PDB entry 7UT8 | electron microscopy, 2.43 A resolution | chains A and B of the 6 polymer chains in the assembly

== Chain A ==
Protein: Nitrogenase molybdenum-iron protein alpha chain
Source organism: Azotobacter vinelandii DJ
Notes: EC 1.18.6.1
UniProtKB: P07328 (NIFD_AZOVI); numbering as in UniProt (aligned over 1-492)
Amino-acid sequence (492 residues; each row starts with the number of its first residue):
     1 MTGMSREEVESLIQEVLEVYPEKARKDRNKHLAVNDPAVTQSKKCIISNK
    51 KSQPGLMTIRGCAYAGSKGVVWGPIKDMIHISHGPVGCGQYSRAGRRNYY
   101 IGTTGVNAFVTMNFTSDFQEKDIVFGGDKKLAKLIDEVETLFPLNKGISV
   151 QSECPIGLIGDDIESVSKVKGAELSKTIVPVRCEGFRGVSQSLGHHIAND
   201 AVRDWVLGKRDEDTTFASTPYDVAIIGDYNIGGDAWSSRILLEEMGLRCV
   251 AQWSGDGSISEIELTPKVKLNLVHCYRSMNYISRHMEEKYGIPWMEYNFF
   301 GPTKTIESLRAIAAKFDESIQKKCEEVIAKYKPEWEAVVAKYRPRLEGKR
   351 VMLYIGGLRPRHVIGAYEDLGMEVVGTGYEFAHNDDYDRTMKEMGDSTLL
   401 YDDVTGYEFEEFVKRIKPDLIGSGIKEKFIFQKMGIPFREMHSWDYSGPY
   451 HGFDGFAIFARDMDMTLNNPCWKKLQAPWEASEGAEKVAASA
Unresolved in the structure: 1-4, 481-492
UniProt features mapped onto this chain:
  - binding site ([8Fe-7S] cluster): Cys62, Cys88, Cys154
  - binding site ([7Fe-Mo-9S-C-homocitryl] cluster): Cys275, His442
  - mutagenesis: His195 (H195Q: No nitrogenase activity)
Metal / ion sites: fe(8)-S(7) cluster Fe: Cys62, Cys88, Cys154 (shared with Cys70(B), Cys95(B), Cys153(B) of chain B); Fe ion near Cys275 (its only coordinating residue here)
Small-molecule neighbours:
  - fe(8)-S(7) cluster (CLF): Cys62, Tyr64, Pro85, Val86, Gly87, Cys88, Tyr91, Glu153, Cys154, Gly185
  - 3-hydroxy-3-carboxy-adipic acid (HCA): Ala65, Gly95, Arg96, Gln191, Gly424, Ile425, Lys426, His442
  - ICS (iron-sulfur-molybdenum cluster with interstitial carbon): Val70, Arg96, His195, Tyr229, Ile231, Cys275, Arg277, Ser278, Ile355, Gly356, Gly357, Leu358, Arg359, Pro360, Phe381, Met441, His442

== Chain B ==
Protein: Nitrogenase molybdenum-iron protein beta chain
Source organism: Azotobacter vinelandii DJ
Notes: EC 1.18.6.1
UniProtKB: C1DGZ8 (C1DGZ8_AZOVD); residues 1-523 here = UniProt positions 1-523
Amino-acid sequence (523 residues; each row starts with the number of its first residue):
     1 MSQQVDKIKASYPLFLDQDYKDMLAKKRDGFEEKYPQDKIDEVFQWTTTK
    51 EYQELNFQREALTVNPAKACQPLGAVLCALGFEKTMPYVHGSQGCVAYFR
   101 SYFNRHFREPVSCVSDSMTEDAAVFGGQQNMKDGLQNCKATYKPDMIAVS
   151 TTCMAEVIGDDLNAFINNSKKEGFIPDEFPVPFAHTPSFVGSHVTGWDNM
   201 FEGIARYFTLKSMDDKVVGSNKKINIVPGFETYLGNFRVIKRMLSEMGVG
   251 YSLLSDPEEVLDTPADGQFRMYAGGTTQEEMKDAPNALNTVLLQPWHLEK
   301 TKKFVEGTWKHEVPKLNIPMGLDWTDEFLMKVSEISGQPIPASLTKERGR
   351 LVDMMTDSHTWLHGKRFALWGDPDFVMGLVKFLLELGCEPVHILCHNGNK
   401 RWKKAVDAILAASPYGKNATVYIGKDLWHLRSLVFTDKPDFMIGNSYGKF
   451 IQRDTLHKGKEFEVPLIRIGFPIFDRHHLHRSTTLGYEGAMQILTTLVNS
   501 ILERLDEETRGMQATDYNHDLVR
Unresolved in the structure: 1
Metal / ion sites: fe(8)-S(7) cluster Fe: Cys70, Cys95, Cys153 (shared with Cys62(A), Cys88(A), Cys154(A) of chain A); Fe ion site 1: Arg108, Glu109 (shared with 1 residue of chain D); Fe ion site 2: Asp353, Asp357 (shared with 2 residues of chain D)
Small-molecule neighbours:
  - fe(8)-S(7) cluster (CLF): Cys70, Pro72, Ser92, Gly94, Cys95, Tyr98, Phe99, Thr152, Cys153, Ser188
  - 3-hydroxy-3-carboxy-adipic acid (HCA): Tyr98, Ser101, Arg105

== Interface between chain A and chain B ==
Residue-residue contacts - 189 pairs, chain A then chain B:
  Val19(A) - Ala140(B)
  Tyr20(A) - Thr141(B)
  Pro21(A) - Asn137(B)
  Pro21(A) - Ala140(B)
  Lys23(A) - Asp133(B)  salt bridge
  Ala24(A) - Asn137(B)
  Lys51(A) - Thr119(B)
  Lys51(A) - Asp121(B)  salt bridge
  Ser52(A) - Gln93(B)
  Gln53(A) - Asn137(B)
  Pro54(A) - Ser115(B)
  Pro54(A) - Asp116(B)
  Pro54(A) - Asn130(B)
  Pro54(A) - Asp133(B)
  Pro54(A) - Gly134(B)
  Pro54(A) - Asn137(B)  hydrogen bond (backbone-side chain)
  Gly55(A) - Ser115(B)  hydrogen bond (backbone-backbone)
  Gly55(A) - Gly134(B)
  Gly55(A) - Asn137(B)
  Gly55(A) - Cys138(B)  hydrogen bond (backbone-backbone)
  Gly55(A) - Tyr142(B)
  Leu56(A) - Asn137(B)
  Leu56(A) - Thr141(B)
  Leu56(A) - Tyr142(B)  hydrogen bond (backbone-side chain)
  Met57(A) - Met86(B)  hydrophobic
  Met57(A) - Arg100(B)
  Met57(A) - Cys113(B)
  Met57(A) - Val114(B)  hydrophobic
  Met57(A) - Tyr142(B)
  Thr58(A) - Gln93(B)
  Thr58(A) - Arg100(B)
  Arg60(A) - Gln93(B)
  Arg60(A) - Ala97(B)
  Gly61(A) - Gln93(B)
  Gly61(A) - Gly94(B)
  Cys62(A) - Gly94(B)
  Ala65(A) - Tyr98(B)
  Lys76(A) - Glu32(B)  salt bridge
  Pro85(A) - Ser188(B)
  Val86(A) - Pro66(B)  hydrophobic
  Val86(A) - Lys68(B)
  Val86(A) - Ala69(B)
  Gly87(A) - Cys70(B)
  Gln90(A) - Pro66(B)  hydrogen bond (side chain-backbone)
  Gln90(A) - Lys68(B)
  Gln90(A) - Tyr102(B)
  Gln90(A) - Tyr447(B)  hydrogen bond (backbone-side chain)
  Tyr91(A) - Ala69(B)
  Tyr91(A) - Cys70(B)  hydrogen bond
  Tyr91(A) - Leu73(B)
  Tyr91(A) - Tyr98(B)  hydrophobic
  Tyr91(A) - Phe99(B)  hydrophobic
  Tyr91(A) - Tyr102(B)  hydrophobic
  Ser92(A) - Tyr98(B)
  Arg93(A) - Asn65(B)
  Arg93(A) - Tyr447(B)
  Arg93(A) - Phe450(B)
  Gly95(A) - Arg105(B)
  Tyr99(A) - Ser11(B)
  Thr103(A) - Ile40(B)
  Thr104(A) - Arg453(B)  hydrogen bond
  Gly105(A) - Trp428(B)
  Val106(A) - Ile40(B)  hydrophobic
  Val106(A) - Val43(B)  hydrophobic
  Val106(A) - Phe44(B)  hydrophobic
  Asn107(A) - Lys34(B)
  Asn107(A) - Ile40(B)
  Met112(A) - Val64(B)  hydrophobic
  Met112(A) - Asn65(B)
  Met112(A) - Trp428(B)  hydrophobic
  Asn113(A) - Thr63(B)
  Asn113(A) - Val64(B)
  Asn113(A) - Asn65(B)  hydrogen bond (backbone-backbone)
  Asn113(A) - Pro66(B)
  Phe114(A) - Leu62(B)  hydrophobic
  Phe114(A) - Thr63(B)
  Phe114(A) - Val64(B)  hydrophobic
  Thr115(A) - Leu62(B)
  Thr115(A) - Thr63(B)  hydrogen bond (backbone-backbone)
  Ser116(A) - Ala61(B)
  Asp117(A) - Thr63(B)
  Asp117(A) - Lys68(B)  salt bridge
  Phe118(A) - Phe189(B)
  Gln119(A) - Phe189(B)
  Glu120(A) - Phe189(B)  hydrogen bond (backbone-backbone)
  Glu120(A) - Val190(B)
  Ile123(A) - Phe189(B)  hydrophobic
  Lys130(A) - Ala61(B)
  Lys133(A) - Ala61(B)
  Leu134(A) - Ala61(B)
  Leu134(A) - Leu62(B)  hydrophobic
  Glu137(A) - Arg59(B)
  Glu137(A) - Glu60(B)  hydrogen bond (side chain-backbone)
  Glu137(A) - Ala61(B)  hydrogen bond (side chain-backbone)
  Glu137(A) - Leu62(B)
  Val138(A) - Leu62(B)  hydrophobic
  Thr140(A) - Trp46(B)
  Leu141(A) - Tyr52(B)  hydrogen bond (backbone-side chain)
  Leu141(A) - Leu55(B)  hydrophobic
  Leu141(A) - Asn56(B)
  Leu141(A) - Arg59(B)
  Phe142(A) - Trp428(B)  hydrophobic
  Pro143(A) - Trp46(B)
  Leu144(A) - Tyr35(B)
  Leu144(A) - Lys39(B)
  Leu144(A) - Val43(B)  hydrophobic
  Lys146(A) - Glu32(B)  hydrogen bond (side chain-backbone)
  Lys146(A) - Glu33(B)  hydrogen bond (side chain-backbone)
  Pro155(A) - Cys153(B)  hydrophobic
  Leu158(A) - Met154(B)
  Leu158(A) - Val157(B)  hydrophobic
  Leu158(A) - Ile158(B)  hydrophobic
  Phe186(A) - Thr119(B)
  Phe186(A) - Glu120(B)  hydrogen bond (backbone-backbone)
  Phe186(A) - Met154(B)  hydrophobic
  Arg187(A) - Glu120(B)
  Gly188(A) - Thr119(B)
  Val189(A) - Gln93(B)  hydrogen bond (backbone-side chain)
  Arg210(A) - Glu33(B)  salt bridge
  Gly232(A) - Ser11(B)
  Gly232(A) - Phe15(B)
  Gly233(A) - Phe15(B)
  Trp236(A) - Phe15(B)  hydrophobic
  Trp236(A) - Tyr20(B)
  Trp236(A) - Met23(B)
  Trp236(A) - Leu24(B)
  Ser237(A) - Tyr20(B)  hydrogen bond
  Arg239(A) - Met23(B)
  Arg239(A) - Lys27(B)
  Arg239(A) - Phe31(B)
  Ile240(A) - Asp19(B)
  Ile240(A) - Tyr20(B)  hydrophobic
  Ile240(A) - Met23(B)  hydrogen bond (backbone-side chain)
  Arg248(A) - Phe31(B)
  Cys249(A) - Phe31(B)
  Val250(A) - Phe31(B)
  Gln252(A) - Lys27(B)
  Asp256(A) - Lys27(B)  salt bridge
  Ser258(A) - Glu32(B)  hydrogen bond
  Ser260(A) - Phe31(B)  hydrogen bond (side chain-backbone)
  Ser260(A) - Glu32(B)  hydrogen bond (side chain-backbone)
  Ser260(A) - Glu33(B)
  Glu261(A) - Lys27(B)  salt bridge
  Glu261(A) - Phe31(B)
  Glu261(A) - Glu32(B)
  Glu334(A) - Gln3(B)
  Ala337(A) - Val5(B)
  Val338(A) - Val5(B)  hydrophobic
  Lys341(A) - Val5(B)  hydrogen bond (side chain-backbone)
  Tyr342(A) - Ile8(B)
  Gly406(A) - Tyr142(B)
  Tyr407(A) - Thr141(B)
  Tyr407(A) - Tyr142(B)
  Glu410(A) - Phe269(B)
  Ile425(A) - Ser101(B)
  Ile425(A) - Asn104(B)
  Lys426(A) - Ala97(B)  hydrogen bond (side chain-backbone)
  Lys426(A) - Arg100(B)  hydrogen bond (backbone-side chain)
  Lys426(A) - Ser101(B)  hydrogen bond
  Lys426(A) - Asn104(B)
  Phe429(A) - Asn104(B)
  Phe429(A) - Arg108(B)
  Phe429(A) - Glu109(B)
  Phe429(A) - Pro110(B)
  Ile430(A) - Pro110(B)
  Ile430(A) - Phe269(B)  hydrophobic
  Lys433(A) - Glu109(B)  salt bridge
  Lys433(A) - Pro110(B)
  Lys433(A) - Thr263(B)  hydrogen bond (side chain-backbone)
  Lys433(A) - Pro264(B)
  Lys433(A) - Gly267(B)  hydrogen bond (backbone-backbone)
  Lys433(A) - Gln268(B)  hydrogen bond (backbone-backbone)
  Met434(A) - Gly267(B)
  Gly448(A) - Ala10(B)
  Gly448(A) - Ser11(B)  hydrogen bond (backbone-backbone)
  Pro449(A) - Phe15(B)  hydrophobic
  Asp454(A) - Ser2(B)  hydrogen bond (side chain-backbone)
  Asp454(A) - Gln3(B)  hydrogen bond (backbone-side chain)
  Asp454(A) - Leu14(B)
  Asp454(A) - Tyr20(B)  hydrogen bond
  Ala457(A) - Ile8(B)
  Ile458(A) - Gln3(B)
  Ile458(A) - Ile8(B)  hydrophobic
  Ile458(A) - Lys9(B)
  Arg461(A) - Ile8(B)
  Arg461(A) - Ala10(B)
  Leu475(A) - Ala265(B)
  Leu475(A) - Asp266(B)
  Leu475(A) - Gly267(B)
Also at the interface, not in a pair above, chain A (111 interface residues in all): Tyr64, Ile81, Cys88, Tyr100, Ile101, Thr111, Asn145, Cys154, Ile159, Ser190, Phe216, Leu264, Lys330, Thr405, Gln432, Ser447
Also at the interface, not in a pair above, chain B (98 interface residues in all): Gln58, Ala67, Ser92, Ser112, Ser117, Met118, Ala123, Gln136, Met271, His396, Asp454, His457

== Summary ==
111 residues of chain A and 98 residues of chain B are in contact, with 34 hydrogen bonds and 8 salt bridges.
Polar contacts include Lys23(A)-Asp133(B), Lys51(A)-Asp121(B) and Lys76(A)-Glu32(B).
3-hydroxy-3-carboxy-adipic acid and fe(8)-S(7) cluster are bound between chain A and chain B.
Chain A is Nitrogenase molybdenum-iron protein alpha chain and chain B is Nitrogenase molybdenum-iron protein
beta chain, both from Azotobacter vinelandii DJ; the structure, CryoEM structure of Azotobacter vinelandii
nitrogenase complex (1:1 FeP:MoFeP, ATP-bound) during catalytic N2 reduction, was determined by electron
microscopy (same publication as 7UT6, 7UT7, 7UT9, 7UTA and 8DPN).
